9B60 - chains B and A of the 8 polymer chains in the assembly; structure by electron microscopy, 2.57 A resolution.

== Chain B (and A) ==
Protein: Isoform Flip of Glutamate receptor 2
From: Rattus norvegicus
Notes: chain A of this document is another copy of the same molecule, construct and numbering; everything in this record applies to it too
UniProtKB: P19491 (GRIA2_RAT), isoform P19491-2; the construct has insertions or renumbered stretches relative to UniProt, so the offset changes along the chain: -20 to 847 = UniProt 1-868; 855-868 = UniProt 870-883
Sequence (889 residues; numbered -20 to 868; the number before each row is that of its first residue; numbers below 1 keep their minus sign (Met-20 is residue -20)):
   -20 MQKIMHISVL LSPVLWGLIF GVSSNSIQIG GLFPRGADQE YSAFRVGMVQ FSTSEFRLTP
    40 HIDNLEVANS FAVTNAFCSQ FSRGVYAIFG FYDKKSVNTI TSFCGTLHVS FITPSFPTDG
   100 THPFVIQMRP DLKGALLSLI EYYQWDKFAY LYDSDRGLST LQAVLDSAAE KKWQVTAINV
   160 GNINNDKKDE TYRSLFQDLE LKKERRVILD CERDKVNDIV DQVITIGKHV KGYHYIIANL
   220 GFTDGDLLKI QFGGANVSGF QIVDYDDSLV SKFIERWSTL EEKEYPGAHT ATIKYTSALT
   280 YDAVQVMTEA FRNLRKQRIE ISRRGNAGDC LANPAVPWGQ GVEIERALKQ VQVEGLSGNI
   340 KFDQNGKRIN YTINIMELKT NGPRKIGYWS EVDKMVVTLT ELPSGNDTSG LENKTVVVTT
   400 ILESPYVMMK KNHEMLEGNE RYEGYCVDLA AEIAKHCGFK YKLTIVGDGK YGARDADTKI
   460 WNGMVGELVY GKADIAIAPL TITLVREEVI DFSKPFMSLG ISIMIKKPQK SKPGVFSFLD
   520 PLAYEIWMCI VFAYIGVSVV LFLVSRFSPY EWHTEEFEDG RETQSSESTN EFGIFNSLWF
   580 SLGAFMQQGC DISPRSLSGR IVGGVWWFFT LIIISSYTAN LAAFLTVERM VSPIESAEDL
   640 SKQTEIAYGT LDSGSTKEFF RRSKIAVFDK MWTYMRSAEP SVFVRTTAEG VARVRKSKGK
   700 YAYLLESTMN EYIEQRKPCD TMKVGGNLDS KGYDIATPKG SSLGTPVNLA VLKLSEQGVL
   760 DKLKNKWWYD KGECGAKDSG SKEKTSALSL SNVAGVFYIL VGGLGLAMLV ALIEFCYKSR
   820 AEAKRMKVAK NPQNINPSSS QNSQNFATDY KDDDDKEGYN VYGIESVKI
Disordered / not traced: -20 to 507, 552-566, 630-783, 826-868 (chain A: -20 to 510, 552-566, 632-783, 826-868)
Sequence notes: conflict Asp733 (Gly754 in P19491); insertion (848, 850-854)
Curated features (UniProtKB/Swiss-Prot):
  - region: Ala846, Thr847, Tyr849, Lys855 to Gly862 (Required for interaction with IQSEC1)
  - binding site (L-glutamate): Pro478, Thr480, Arg485, Ser654, Thr655, Glu705
  - site: Arg453 (Interaction with the cone snail toxin Con-ikot-ikot), Ile633 (Crucial to convey clamshell closure to channel opening), Arg660 (Interaction with the cone snail toxin Con-ikot-ikot), Lys752 (Interaction with the cone snail toxin Con-ikot-ikot)
  - modified residue: Ser662 (Phosphoserine), Ser696 (Phosphoserine), Ser839 (Phosphoserine), Ser842 (Phosphoserine), Tyr861 (Phosphotyrosine), Ser865 (Phosphoserine)
  - lipidation (S-palmitoyl cysteine): Cys589, Cys815
  - glycosylation (N-linked (GlcNAc...) asparagine): Asn235, Asn349, Asn385, Asn392

== Chain B / chain A interface ==
Pairs across the interface (85):
  Phe517(B) with Phe607(A), hydrophobic; Ile611(A), hydrophobic
  Phe574(B) with Arg594(A); Leu596(A), hydrophobic; Arg599(A), hydrogen bond (backbone-side chain)
  Asn575(B) with Arg599(A), hydrogen bond
  Trp578(B) with Ser592(A), hydrogen bond; Pro593(A); Arg599(A); Gly603(A); Trp606(A), hydrophobic
  Leu581(B) with Gly603(A)
  Gly582(B) with Trp606(A)
  Met585(B) with Gln586(A); Trp606(A), hydrophobic; Phe607(A)
  Gln586(B) with Gln586(A); Leu610(A)
  Gln587(B) with Ala583(A), hydrogen bond (side chain-backbone); Gln586(A); Trp606(A)
  Asp590(B) with Arg599(A), salt bridge
  Ile613(B) with Leu610(A), hydrophobic
  Tyr616(B) with Ile611(A); Ser614(A)
  Thr617(B) with Ser614(A); Ala618(A)
  Leu620(B) with Ser615(A); Ala618(A), hydrophobic
  Ala621(B) with Ala618(A)
  Leu624(B) with Ala618(A); Asn619(A); Ala622(A)
  Thr625(B) with Ala622(A); Thr625(A); Val626(A)
  Thr784(B) with Phe623(A); Val626(A)
  Ser785(B) with Asn619(A); Phe623(A)
  Ala786(B) with Asp519(A); Pro520(A); Leu521(A); Ala522(A); Asn619(A); Phe623(A)
  Leu787(B) with Pro520(A), hydrogen bond (backbone-backbone); Leu521(A); Ala522(A), hydrogen bond (backbone-backbone); Ile525(A); Ser615(A); Asn619(A)
  Ser788(B) with Ile525(A)
  Leu789(B) with Ile525(A); Cys528(A), hydrophobic
  Val792(B) with Ile525(A), hydrophobic; Ile612(A), hydrophobic
  Val795(B) with Phe607(A), hydrophobic; Phe608(A), hydrophobic; Ile611(A), hydrophobic
  Phe796(B) with Cys528(A); Ile529(A); Ala532(A), hydrophobic; Phe608(A), hydrophobic
  Leu799(B) with Ala532(A), hydrophobic; Val536(A), hydrophobic; Val604(A); Trp605(A); Phe608(A), hydrophobic
  Gly802(B) with Ile600(A); Val604(A)
  Leu803(B) with Val536(A), hydrophobic; Val539(A), hydrophobic; Val601(A), hydrophobic
  Ala806(B) with Ser597(A); Ile600(A), hydrophobic; Val601(A), hydrophobic
  Met807(B) with Val539(A), hydrophobic
  Ala810(B) with Phe546(A); Ser597(A)
  Phe814(B) with Phe546(A), hydrophobic; Tyr549(A), hydrophobic
  Lys817(B) with Tyr549(A); Glu550(A)
  Ser818(B) with Tyr549(A), hydrogen bond
Other interface residues (no listed pair), chain B (40 interface residues in all): Leu518, Ile798, Val809, Leu811, Glu821
Other interface residues (no listed pair), chain A (51 interface residues in all): Glu524, Gly535, Val543, Pro548, Gly582, Cys589, Ser595, Gly602, Thr609, Thr617, Ala621

== In short ==
40 residues of chain B face 51 of chain A across their interface, with 7 hydrogen bonds and 1 salt bridge.
Among the polar pairs are Asp590(B)-Arg599(A), Phe574(B)-Arg599(A) and Asn575(B)-Arg599(A). From UniProt: 6
L-glutamate-binding residues on chain B.
Chain B and chain A are both Isoform Flip of Glutamate receptor 2 (Rattus norvegicus); the structure, GluA2
flip Q in complex with TARPgamma2 at pH8, consensus structure of TMD-TARPgamma2, was determined by electron
microscopy, deposited together with 9B5Z, 9B61, 9B63, 9B64, 9B67 and 9B6A.
